PDB entry 6YXF | X-ray diffraction, 3.02 A resolution | chains A and H

== Chain A ==
Protein: Adiponectin receptor protein 2
From: Homo sapiens
Reference sequence: Q86V24 (PAQR2_HUMAN); residues 100-386 here = UniProt positions 100-386
Sequence (292 residues; numbered -4 to 386; 99 numbers in that range are skipped by the numbering (no residue carries them; nothing is unmodelled there); the number before each row is that of its first residue; numbers below 1 keep their minus sign (Gly-4 is residue -4)):
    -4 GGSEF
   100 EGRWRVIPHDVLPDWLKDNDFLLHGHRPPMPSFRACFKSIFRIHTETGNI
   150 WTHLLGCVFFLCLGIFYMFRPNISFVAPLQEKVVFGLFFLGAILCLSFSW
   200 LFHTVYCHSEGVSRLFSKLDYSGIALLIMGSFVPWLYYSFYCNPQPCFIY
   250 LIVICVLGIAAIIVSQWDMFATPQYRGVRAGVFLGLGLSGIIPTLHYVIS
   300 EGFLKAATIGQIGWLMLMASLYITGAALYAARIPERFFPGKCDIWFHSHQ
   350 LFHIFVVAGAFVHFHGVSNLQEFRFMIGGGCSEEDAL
Not modelled in the structure: -4 to -2, 381-386
Construct notes: expression tag (-4 to 0)
UniProt features mapped onto this chain:
  - binding site (Zn(2+)): His202, His348, His352
  - mutagenesis: His202 (H202A: Abolishes response to ADIPOQ binding; when associated with A-219; A-348 and A-352), Asp219 (D219A: Impairs response to ADIPOQ binding. Abolishes response to ADIPOQ binding; when associated with A-202; A-348 and A-352), His348 (H348A: Impairs response to ADIPOQ binding. Abolishes response to ADIPOQ binding; when associated with A-202; A-219 and A-352), His352 (H352A: Abolishes response to ADIPOQ binding; when associated with A-202; A-219 and A-348)
Metal / ion sites: Zn2+: His202, His348, His352
Ligand contacts: DO3 (10-((2R)-2-hydroxypropyl)-1,4,7,10-tetraazacyclododecane 1,4,7-triacetic acid): Val105, His123, Ile142, Ile343

== Chain H ==
Protein: V REGION HEAVY and LIGHT CHAINS
From: Homo sapiens
Sequence (228 residues; row label = number of the first residue in the row; note: 18 numbers in that range are skipped by the numbering (no residue carries them; nothing is unmodelled there)):
     1 EVLLQQSGPELVKPGASVRITCKASGYTFTDFNMDWVKQSPGKSLEWIGD
    51 FNPNSGGSIYNQKFKDKATFTVDKSSSTAYMELRSLTFEDTAVYYCARET
   101 GTAWFAYWGQGTLVTVSAAGG
   140 DIQMTQSPASLSASVGETVTITCRASGNIHNFLAWYQQKQGKSPQVLVYN
   190 AKTLADGVPSRFSGSGSGTQYSLKINSLQPEDFGSYYCQQFWSTPYTFGG
   240 GTKLEIN
Disulfide bonds: Cys22-Cys96, Cys162-Cys227
Ligand contacts: DO3 (10-((2R)-2-hydroxypropyl)-1,4,7,10-tetraazacyclododecane 1,4,7-triacetic acid): Asn54, Ser55, Lys74

== Interface between chain A and chain H ==
Residue-residue contacts - 40 pairs, chain A then chain H:
  Phe0(A) with Trp231(H); Ser232(H); Thr233(H), hydrogen bond (backbone-backbone)
  Glu100(A) with Trp231(H), hydrogen bond; Ser232(H), hydrogen bond
  Gly101(A) with Trp231(H), hydrogen bond (backbone-backbone)
  Arg102(A) with Asp50(H), salt bridge; Ile59(H); Thr102(H); Thr233(H); Tyr235(H), hydrogen bond
  Trp103(A) with Gly101(H); Thr102(H)
  Arg104(A) with Thr30(H), hydrogen bond (side chain-backbone); Asp31(H); Phe32(H); Asn33(H), hydrogen bond; Asn52(H), hydrogen bond; Asn54(H); Gly101(H), hydrogen bond (backbone-backbone)
  Val105(A) with Asp31(H)
  Ile106(A) with Gly101(H)
  Pro107(A) with Asp31(H); Phe32(H)
  Val110(A) with Phe32(H), hydrophobic; Thr100(H)
  His123(A) with Asp31(H), salt bridge
  Pro127(A) with Gly101(H)
  Pro128(A) with Thr102(H); Asn189(H), hydrogen bond (backbone-side chain)
  Met129(A) with Thr102(H); Phe171(H), hydrophobic
  Pro130(A) with His169(H); Asn170(H); Phe171(H); Asn189(H)
  Ser131(A) with His169(H); Phe171(H); Trp231(H)
  Arg133(A) with Trp231(H)
Interface residues without a listed pair, chain A (19 interface residues in all): Ala134, Lys137
Interface residues without a listed pair, chain H (21 interface residues in all): Pro53, Arg98

== Overview ==
19 residues of chain A face 21 of chain H across their interface; the contacts include 10 hydrogen bonds and 2
salt bridges. Among the polar pairs are Arg102(A)-Asp50(H), His123(A)-Asp31(H) and Glu100(A)-Trp231(H). Chain
A binds compound DO3. Bound to chain H: compound DO3.
Chain A is Adiponectin receptor protein 2 and chain H is V REGION HEAVY and LIGHT CHAINS, both from Homo
sapiens; the structure, Cryogenic human adiponectin receptor 2 (ADIPOR2) with Gd-DO3 ligand, was determined by
X-ray diffraction, deposited together with 6YX9, 6YXD and 6YXG.
